PDB entry 7VQA | X-ray diffraction, 1.79 A resolution | chains A and B

== Chain A (and B) ==
Molecule: Di-trans-poly-cis-decaprenylcistransferase
Source organism: Methanosarcina acetivorans (strain ATCC 35395 / DSM 2834 / JCM 12185 / C2A)
Notes: chain B of this document is another copy of the same molecule, construct and numbering; everything in this record applies to it too
UniProtKB: Q8TPS4 (Q8TPS4_METAC); residues 1-224 here = UniProt positions 1-224
Sequence (224 residues; each row starts with the number of its first residue):
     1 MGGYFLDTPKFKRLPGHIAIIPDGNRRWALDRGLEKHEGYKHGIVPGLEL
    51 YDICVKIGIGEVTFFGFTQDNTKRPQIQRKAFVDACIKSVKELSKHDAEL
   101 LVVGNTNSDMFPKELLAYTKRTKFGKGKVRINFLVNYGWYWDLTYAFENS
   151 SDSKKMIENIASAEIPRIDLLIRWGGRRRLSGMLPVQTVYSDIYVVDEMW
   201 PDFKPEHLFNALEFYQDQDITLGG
Unresolved in the structure: 1-7, 147-156, 219-224 (chain B: 1-8, 147-151, 219-224)
Metal / ion sites: Mg2+: Asp-23 (together with dimethylallyl diphosphate)
Small-molecule neighbours:
  - dimethylallyl diphosphate (DMA), molecule 1: Ile-21, Pro-22, Asp-23, Phe-65, Gly-66, Phe-67, Thr-68, Asn-71, Arg-74, Arg-173, Arg-179, Ser-181
  - dimethylallyl diphosphate (DMA), molecule 2: Pro-22, Asp-23, Gly-24, Asn-25, Arg-26, Arg-27, Tyr-40, Gly-66, Phe-67, Asn-71, Arg-74, Phe-82

== Interface between chain A and chain B ==
Pairs across the interface (43; chain A residue first):
  Asp-70(A) with Tyr-190(B)
  Trp-139(A) with Arg-167(B); Val-186(B), hydrophobic; Val-189(B); Tyr-190(B), hydrogen bond
  Tyr-140(A) with Lys-154(B); Ile-157(B), hydrophobic
  Leu-143(A) with Val-186(B), hydrophobic
  Thr-144(A) with Ser-153(B)
  Ile-157(A) with Tyr-140(B), hydrophobic; Thr-144(B)
  Arg-167(A) with Trp-139(B)
  Arg-177(A) with Gln-218(B), hydrogen bond
  Arg-178(A) with Ser-191(B); Asp-192(B); Ile-193(B), hydrogen bond (backbone-backbone); Phe-214(B)
  Arg-179(A) with Tyr-190(B); Ser-191(B); Asp-192(B), salt bridge
  Leu-180(A) with Leu-180(B), hydrophobic; Val-189(B)
  Ser-181(A) with Val-189(B), hydrogen bond (backbone-backbone); Tyr-190(B)
  Gly-182(A) with Val-189(B), hydrogen bond (backbone-backbone); Tyr-190(B)
  Pro-185(A) with Pro-185(B)
  Val-186(A) with Trp-139(B), hydrophobic
  Val-189(A) with Trp-139(B), hydrophobic; Leu-180(B); Ser-181(B), hydrogen bond (backbone-backbone); Gly-182(B), hydrogen bond (backbone-backbone)
  Tyr-190(A) with Trp-139(B), hydrogen bond; Arg-179(B); Ser-181(B); Gly-182(B)
  Ser-191(A) with Arg-178(B); Arg-179(B)
  Asp-192(A) with Arg-178(B); Arg-179(B), salt bridge
  Ile-193(A) with Arg-178(B), hydrogen bond (backbone-backbone)
  Phe-214(A) with Arg-178(B)
  Gln-218(A) with Arg-177(B), hydrogen bond
Also at the interface, not in a pair above, chain B (25 interface residues in all): Asp-70, Leu-143, Asp-217

== Overview ==
Chain A and chain B form an interface of 22 and 25 residues respectively; the contacts include 10 hydrogen
bonds and 2 salt bridges. Polar contacts include Arg-179(A)/Asp-192(B), Trp-139(A)/Tyr-190(B) and
Arg-177(A)/Gln-218(B). Ligands of chain A: dimethylallyl diphosphate.
Chain A and chain B are both Di-trans-poly-cis-decaprenylcistransferase (Methanosarcina acetivorans (strain
ATCC 35395 / DSM 2834 / JCM 12185 / C2A)); the structure, Structure of MA1831 from Methanosarcina acetivorans
in complex with dimethylallyl diphosphate, was determined by X-ray diffraction, deposited together with 7VQ9,
7VQB, 7VQC and 7VQD.
